Entry 6J50 (electron microscopy, 4.70 A resolution (low resolution: residue-level contacts below are approximate; hydrogen-bond / salt-bridge calls are withheld)); this record covers chains B and N of the 27 polymer chains in the assembly.

Chain B:
Protein: DNA-directed RNA polymerase subunit beta
Source organism: Komagataella phaffii (strain GS115 / ATCC 20864)
Notes: EC 2.7.7.6
UniProtKB: C4QZQ7 (C4QZQ7_KOMPG); numbering as in UniProt (aligned over 1-1227)
Amino-acid sequence (1227 residues; each row starts with the number of its first residue):
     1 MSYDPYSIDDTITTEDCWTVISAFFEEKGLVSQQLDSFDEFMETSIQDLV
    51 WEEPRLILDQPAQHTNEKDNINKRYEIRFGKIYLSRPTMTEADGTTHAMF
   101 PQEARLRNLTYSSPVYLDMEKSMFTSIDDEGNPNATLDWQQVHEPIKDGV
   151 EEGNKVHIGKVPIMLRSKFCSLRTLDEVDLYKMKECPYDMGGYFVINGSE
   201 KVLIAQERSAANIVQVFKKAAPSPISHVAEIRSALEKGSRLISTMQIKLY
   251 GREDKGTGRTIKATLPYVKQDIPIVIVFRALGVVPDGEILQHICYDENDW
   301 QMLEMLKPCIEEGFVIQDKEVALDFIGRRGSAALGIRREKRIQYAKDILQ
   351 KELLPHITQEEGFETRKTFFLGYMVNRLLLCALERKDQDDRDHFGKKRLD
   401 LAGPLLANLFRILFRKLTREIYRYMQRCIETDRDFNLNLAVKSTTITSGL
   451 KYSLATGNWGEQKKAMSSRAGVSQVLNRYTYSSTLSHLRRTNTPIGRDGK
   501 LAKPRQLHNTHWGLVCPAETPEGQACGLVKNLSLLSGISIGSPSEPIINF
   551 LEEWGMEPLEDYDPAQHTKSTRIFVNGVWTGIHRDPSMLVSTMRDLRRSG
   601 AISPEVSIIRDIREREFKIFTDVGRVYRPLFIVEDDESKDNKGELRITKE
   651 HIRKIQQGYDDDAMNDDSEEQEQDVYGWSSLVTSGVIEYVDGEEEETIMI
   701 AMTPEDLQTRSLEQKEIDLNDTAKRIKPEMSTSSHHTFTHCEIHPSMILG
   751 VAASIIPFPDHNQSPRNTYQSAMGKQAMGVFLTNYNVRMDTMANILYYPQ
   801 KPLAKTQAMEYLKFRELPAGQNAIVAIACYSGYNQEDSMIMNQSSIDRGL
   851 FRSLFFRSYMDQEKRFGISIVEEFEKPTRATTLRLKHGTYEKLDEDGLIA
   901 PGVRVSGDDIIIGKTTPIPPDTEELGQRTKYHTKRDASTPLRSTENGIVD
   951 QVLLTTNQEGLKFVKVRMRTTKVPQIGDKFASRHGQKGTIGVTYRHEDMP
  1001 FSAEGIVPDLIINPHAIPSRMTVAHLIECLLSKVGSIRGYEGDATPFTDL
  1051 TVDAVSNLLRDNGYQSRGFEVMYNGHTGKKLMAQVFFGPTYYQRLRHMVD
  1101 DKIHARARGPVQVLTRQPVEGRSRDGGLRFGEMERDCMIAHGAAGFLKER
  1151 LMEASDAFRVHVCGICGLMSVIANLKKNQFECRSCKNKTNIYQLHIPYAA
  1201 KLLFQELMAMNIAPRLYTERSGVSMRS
Not modelled in the structure: 1-8, 65-68, 129-152, 663-674, 712-718, 921-930, 1223-1227
Bound ions: Zn2+: Cys1163, Cys1166, Cys1182, Cys1185

Chain N:
Molecule: 198-nt DNA strand
Sequence (198 nucleotides; each row starts with the number of its first residue; numbers below 1 keep their minus sign (DG-125 is residue -125)):
  -125 GCTTACGTCAGTCTGGCCATCTTTGTGTTTGGTGTGTTTGGGTGGTGGCC
   -75 GTTTTCGTTGTTTTTTTCTGTCTCGTGCCTGGTGTCTTGGGTGTAATCCC
   -25 CTTGGCGGTTAAAACGCGGGGGACAGCGCGTACGTGCGTTTAAGCGGTGC
    25 TAGAGCTGTCTACGACCAATTGAGCGGCCTCGGCACCGGGATTCTGAT
Not modelled in the structure: -125 to -56, -37 to -33

How chain B and chain N interact:
Contacting residue pairs - 8 pairs, chain B then chain N:
  Tyr267(B) with DT-38(N)
  Arg419(B) with DC-40(N)
  Lys463(B) with DT-41(N)
  Ile495(B) with DT-32(N)
  Asp498(B) with DT-32(N)
  Gly499(B) with DT-32(N)
  Lys500(B) with DA-31(N)
  Ile868(B) with DC-47(N)
Other interface residues (no listed pair), chain B (9 interface residues in all): Lys464

Summary:
The interface between chain B and chain N involves 9 residues on one side and 6 on the other. Cys1163(B),
Cys1166(B), Cys1182(B) and Cys1185(B) form the Zn2+ site.
Here chain B is DNA-directed RNA polymerase subunit beta (Komagataella phaffii (strain GS115 / ATCC 20864))
and chain N is a 198-nt DNA strand. Entry 6J50 (RNA polymerase II elongation complex bound with Spt4/5 and
foreign DNA, stalled at SHL(-1) of the ...) was determined by electron microscopy, deposited together with
6IR9, 6J4W, 6J4X, 6J4Y, 6J4Z and 6J51.
